PDB entry 4XQU | X-ray diffraction, 3.25 A resolution | chains D and F of the 6 polymer chains in the assembly

Chain D (and F):
Molecule: Hemagglutinin HA2
Source organism: Influenza A virus
Notes: chain F of this document is another copy of the same molecule, construct and numbering; everything in this record applies to it too
UniProt: A0A059T4A1 (A0A059T4A1_9INFA); residues 1-174 here correspond to UniProt positions 341-514 (UniProt number = residue number + 340)
Amino-acid sequence (181 residues; row label = number of the first residue in the row):
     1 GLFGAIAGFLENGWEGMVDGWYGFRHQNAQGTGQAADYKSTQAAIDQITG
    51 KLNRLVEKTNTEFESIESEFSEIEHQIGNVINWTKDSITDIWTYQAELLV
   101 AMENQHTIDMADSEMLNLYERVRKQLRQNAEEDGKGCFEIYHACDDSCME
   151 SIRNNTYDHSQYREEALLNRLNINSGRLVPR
Unresolved in the structure: 1, 16, 23, 33, 37, 59-60, 173-181 (chain F: 1, 33, 144-147, 173-181)
Construct notes: expression tag (175-181)
Disulfides: Cys144-Cys148

Chain D / chain F interface:
Pairs across the interface (51; chain D residue first):
  Leu2(D) - Ser113(F)
  Leu2(D) - Glu114(F)
  Leu2(D) - Asn117(F)
  Phe3(D) - Phe3(F)  hydrophobic
  Gly4(D) - Asn117(F)
  Gln76(D) - Ile73(F)
  Gln76(D) - Ile77(F)
  Ile77(D) - Ile77(F)  hydrophobic
  Asn79(D) - Glu64(F)
  Asn79(D) - Ile66(F)
  Val80(D) - Ile66(F)  hydrophobic
  Val80(D) - Ile81(F)  hydrophobic
  Trp83(D) - Phe63(F)
  Trp83(D) - Glu64(F)
  Trp83(D) - Ile66(F)  hydrophobic
  Trp83(D) - Thr84(F)
  Trp83(D) - Lys85(F)
  Thr84(D) - Thr84(F)
  Asp86(D) - Phe63(F)
  Ser87(D) - Phe63(F)
  Ile88(D) - Ile88(F)  hydrophobic
  Asp90(D) - Thr61(F)  hydrogen bond
  Asp90(D) - Phe63(F)
  Asp90(D) - Trp92(F)
  Ile91(D) - Ile88(F)  hydrophobic
  Ile91(D) - Ile91(F)  hydrophobic
  Ile91(D) - Trp92(F)  hydrophobic
  Tyr94(D) - Trp92(F)  hydrophobic
  Tyr94(D) - Gln95(F)
  Tyr94(D) - Leu99(F)
  Gln95(D) - Gln95(F)  hydrogen bond
  Glu97(D) - Arg54(F)
  Glu97(D) - Thr59(F)
  Leu98(D) - Leu99(F)  hydrophobic
  Ala101(D) - Arg54(F)
  Met102(D) - Met102(F)  hydrophobic
  Gln105(D) - His106(F)
  Tyr119(D) - Lys124(F)
  Arg123(D) - Arg123(F)
  Glu131(D) - Arg127(F)  salt bridge
  Glu131(D) - Gln128(F)
  Glu131(D) - Arg163(F)  salt bridge
  Glu132(D) - Arg123(F)  salt bridge
  Glu132(D) - Lys124(F)
  Asp133(D) - Lys124(F)
  Asp133(D) - Arg127(F)
  Gly134(D) - Lys124(F)
  Glu139(D) - Arg127(F)  salt bridge
  Tyr141(D) - Arg127(F)  hydrogen bond
  Arg170(D) - Gln128(F)
  Arg170(D) - Arg163(F)  hydrogen bond (backbone-side chain)
Other interface residues (no listed pair), chain D (32 interface residues in all): Phe9, Leu171
Other interface residues (no listed pair), chain F (30 interface residues in all): Met110, His159, Leu167

Overview:
32 residues of chain D face 30 of chain F across their interface, with 4 hydrogen bonds and 4 salt bridges.
Polar contacts include Glu131(D)-Arg127(F), Glu131(D)-Arg163(F) and Glu132(D)-Arg123(F).
Both chains are Hemagglutinin HA2 (Influenza A virus). Entry 4XQU (Crystal structure of hemagglutinin from
Jiangxi-Donghu (2013) H10N8 influenza virus in complex with 3'-SLN) was determined by X-ray diffraction (same
publication as 4XQ5 and 4XQO).
